5VJX - chains A and C of the 6 polymer chains in the assembly; structure by X-ray diffraction, 2.69 A resolution.

== Chain A ==
Molecule: CLOCK-interacting pacemaker
Organism: Mus musculus
UniProt: Q8R0W1 (CIPC_MOUSE); residues 2-64 here correspond to UniProt positions 352-414 (UniProt number = residue number + 350)
Chain sequence (64 residues; row label = number of the first residue in the row):
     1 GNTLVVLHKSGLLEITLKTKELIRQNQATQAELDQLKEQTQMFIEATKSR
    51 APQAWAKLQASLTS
Not modelled in the structure: 1-2, 48-53, 64
Modified / non-standard residues: Mse42 (selenomethionine; parent Met)
Construct notes: expression tag (1)

== Chain C ==
Molecule: Circadian locomoter output cycles protein kaput
Organism: Mus musculus
Notes: EC 2.3.1.48
UniProt: O08785 (CLOCK_MOUSE); residues 6-51 here correspond to UniProt positions 515-560 (UniProt number = residue number + 509)
Chain sequence (51 residues; each row starts with the number of its first residue):
     1 GAMDPEFSAQLGAMQHLKDQLEQRTRMIEANIHRQQEELRKIQEQLQMVH
    51 G
Not modelled in the structure: 1-10, 48-51
Modified / non-standard residues: Mse3, Mse48 (selenomethionine); Mse14, Mse27 (selenomethionine; parent Met)
Construct notes: expression tag (1-5); conflict Glu6 (Gln515 in O08785)

== How chain A and chain C interact ==
Pairs across the interface - 23 pairs, chain A then chain C:
  Leu12(A) - Mse14(C)
  Ile15(A) - Leu21(C)  hydrophobic
  Thr16(A) - Leu21(C)
  Lys20(A) - Arg24(C)
  Leu22(A) - Ile28(C)  hydrophobic
  Ile23(A) - Arg24(C)
  Ile23(A) - Ile28(C)  hydrophobic
  Asn26(A) - Asn31(C)  hydrogen bond
  Asn26(A) - Ile32(C)
  Asn26(A) - Gln35(C)  hydrogen bond (backbone-side chain)
  Gln30(A) - Arg34(C)  hydrogen bond
  Gln30(A) - Gln35(C)  hydrogen bond
  Gln30(A) - Glu38(C)  hydrogen bond
  Leu33(A) - Gln35(C)
  Leu33(A) - Glu38(C)
  Leu33(A) - Ile42(C)  hydrophobic
  Lys37(A) - Glu38(C)  salt bridge
  Lys37(A) - Ile42(C)
  Thr40(A) - Ile42(C)
  Gln41(A) - Lys41(C)
  Gln41(A) - Gln45(C)  hydrogen bond
  Phe43(A) - Leu46(C)  hydrophobic
  Ile44(A) - Gln45(C)
Other interface residues (no listed pair), chain A (20 interface residues in all): Val6, Leu7, Ser10, Thr19, Thr29, Leu36
Other interface residues (no listed pair), chain C (18 interface residues in all): Leu11, Leu17, Lys18, Thr25, Leu39

== Overview ==
20 residues of chain A face 18 of chain C across their interface; the contacts include 6 hydrogen bonds and 1
salt bridge. Polar contacts include Lys37(A)-Glu38(C), Asn26(A)-Asn31(C) and Asn26(A)-Gln35(C).
Here chain A is CLOCK-interacting pacemaker and chain C is Circadian locomoter output cycles protein kaput,
both from Mus musculus. Entry 5VJX (Crystal structure of the CLOCK Transcription Domain Exon19 in Complex with
a Repressor) was determined by X-ray diffraction together with 5VJI from the same study.
